9IF4 - chains C and D of the 28 polymer chains in the assembly; structure by electron microscopy, 3.09 A resolution.

Chain C (and D):
Protein: ATP-dependent Clp protease ATP-binding subunit ClpC1
From: Mycobacterium tuberculosis
Notes: chain D of this document is another copy of the same molecule, construct and numbering; everything in this record applies to it too
UniProt: P9WPC9 (CLPC1_MYCTU); residue numbers follow UniProt; this construct covers 168-825
Amino-acid sequence (658 residues; row label = number of the first residue in the row):
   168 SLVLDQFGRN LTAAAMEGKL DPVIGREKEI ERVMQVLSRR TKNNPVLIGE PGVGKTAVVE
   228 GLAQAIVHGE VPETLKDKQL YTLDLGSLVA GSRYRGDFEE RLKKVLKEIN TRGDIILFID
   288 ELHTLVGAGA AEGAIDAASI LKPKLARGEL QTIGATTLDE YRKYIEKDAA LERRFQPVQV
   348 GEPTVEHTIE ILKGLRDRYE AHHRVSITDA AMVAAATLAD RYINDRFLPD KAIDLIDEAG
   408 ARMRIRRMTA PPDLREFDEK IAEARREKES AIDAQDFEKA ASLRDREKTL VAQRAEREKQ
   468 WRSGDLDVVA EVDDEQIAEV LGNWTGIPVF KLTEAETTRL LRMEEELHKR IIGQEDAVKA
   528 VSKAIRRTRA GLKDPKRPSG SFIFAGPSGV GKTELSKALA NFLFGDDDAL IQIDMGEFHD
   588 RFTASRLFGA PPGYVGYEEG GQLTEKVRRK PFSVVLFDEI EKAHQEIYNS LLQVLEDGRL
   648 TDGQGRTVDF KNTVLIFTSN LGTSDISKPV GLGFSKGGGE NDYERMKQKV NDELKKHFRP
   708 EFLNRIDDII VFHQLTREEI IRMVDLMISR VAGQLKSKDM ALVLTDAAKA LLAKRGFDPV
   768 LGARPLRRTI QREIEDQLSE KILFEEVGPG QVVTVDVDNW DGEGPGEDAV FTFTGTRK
Unresolved in the structure: 299-300, 415-476, 671-677, 684-687, 810-811 (chain D: 298-301, 415-476, 673-677, 684-687, 810-811, 825)
Swiss-Prot annotation at these positions:
  - binding site (ATP): Gly216 to Thr223, Gly553 to Thr560
Residues lining bound ligands:
  - ATP (adenosine-5'-triphosphate), molecule 1: Asp188, Pro189, Val190, Ile191, Arg193, Pro218, Gly219, Val220, Gly221, Lys222, Thr223, Ala224, Thr324, Ile358, Leu362, Pro396, Asp397, Ile400
  - ATP, molecule 2: Ala337, Arg340, Arg341
  - ATP, molecule 3: Arg517, Ile518, Ile519, Gln521, Pro554, Ser555, Gly556, Val557, Gly558, Lys559, Thr560, Glu561, Glu626, Asn667, Leu722, Met730, Leu733, Met734, Ala770, Arg771, Arg774

Chain C / chain D interface:
Pairs across the interface (139):
  Arg199(C) - Glu405(D)  salt bridge
  Met201(C) - Ile412(D)
  Gln202(C) - Glu405(D)  hydrogen bond
  Gln202(C) - Ala408(D)
  Gln202(C) - Arg409(D)
  Gln202(C) - Ile412(D)
  Val203(C) - Glu405(D)
  Ser205(C) - His370(D)
  Ser205(C) - Arg411(D)  hydrogen bond (backbone-side chain)
  Ser205(C) - Ile412(D)
  Arg206(C) - Asp401(D)  salt bridge
  Arg206(C) - Asp404(D)  salt bridge
  Arg206(C) - Glu405(D)
  Arg207(C) - Asp188(D)  salt bridge
  Arg207(C) - Arg365(D)
  Arg207(C) - Tyr366(D)  hydrogen bond
  Arg207(C) - His369(D)
  Arg207(C) - His370(D)
  Arg207(C) - Asp404(D)  hydrogen bond (backbone-side chain)
  Thr208(C) - Tyr366(D)  hydrogen bond
  Thr208(C) - Asp404(D)  hydrogen bond (backbone-side chain)
  Lys209(C) - Asp397(D)  salt bridge
  Lys209(C) - Asp401(D)  salt bridge
  Tyr261(C) - Arg260(D)
  Arg262(C) - Ser259(D)  hydrogen bond
  Arg262(C) - Arg260(D)
  Arg262(C) - Tyr261(D)  hydrogen bond (side chain-backbone)
  Arg262(C) - Arg262(D)  hydrogen bond (side chain-backbone)
  Arg262(C) - Phe265(D)
  Arg262(C) - Gly296(D)  hydrogen bond (side chain-backbone)
  Gly263(C) - Val256(D)
  Gly263(C) - Ala257(D)
  Gly263(C) - Gly258(D)  hydrogen bond (backbone-backbone)
  Asp264(C) - Arg260(D)  salt bridge
  Glu266(C) - Val256(D)
  Glu266(C) - Ala257(D)
  Glu267(C) - Ala257(D)
  Lys270(C) - Gly253(D)
  Lys270(C) - Ser254(D)
  Ala301(C) - Thr291(D)
  Ala301(C) - Tyr331(D)
  Ile302(C) - Leu252(D)
  Ile302(C) - Gly253(D)
  Ser306(C) - Thr291(D)
  Arg314(C) - Arg176(D)
  Leu325(C) - Arg616(D)
  Arg329(C) - Glu605(D)  hydrogen bond (side chain-backbone)
  Arg329(C) - Glu606(D)  salt bridge
  Arg329(C) - Glu612(D)
  Arg329(C) - Arg615(D)
  Glu333(C) - Arg615(D)  salt bridge
  Lys334(C) - Gln651(D)
  Asp335(C) - Glu327(D)
  Ala336(C) - Pro218(D)  hydrophobic
  Ala337(C) - Glu327(D)
  Glu339(C) - Arg393(D)  salt bridge
  Arg340(C) - Pro218(D)
  Arg340(C) - Gly219(D)
  Arg340(C) - Arg393(D)
  Arg340(C) - Asp397(D)  salt bridge
  Phe342(C) - Arg393(D)  hydrogen bond (backbone-side chain)
  Gln343(C) - Arg393(D)  hydrogen bond
  Gln343(C) - Asp401(D)
  Gln343(C) - Glu405(D)
  Gln343(C) - Trp491(D)
  Pro344(C) - Arg393(D)
  Leu499(C) - Leu790(D)  hydrophobic
  Thr504(C) - Leu790(D)
  Leu508(C) - Leu790(D)
  Lys530(C) - Asp783(D)
  Arg533(C) - Glu787(D)  salt bridge
  Arg533(C) - Leu790(D)
  Arg534(C) - Gln778(D)  hydrogen bond
  Arg534(C) - Glu782(D)
  Arg534(C) - Asp783(D)  salt bridge
  Arg534(C) - Ser786(D)
  Ala537(C) - Lys745(D)  hydrogen bond (backbone-side chain)
  Ala537(C) - Ser786(D)
  Gly538(C) - Gln741(D)
  Leu539(C) - Arg737(D)
  Leu539(C) - Gln741(D)  hydrogen bond (backbone-side chain)
  Leu539(C) - Glu782(D)
  Leu539(C) - Leu785(D)  hydrophobic
  Leu539(C) - Ser786(D)
  Lys540(C) - Arg737(D)
  Lys540(C) - Gln741(D)  hydrogen bond (backbone-side chain)
  Asp541(C) - Arg737(D)  salt bridge
  Arg544(C) - Arg774(D)
  Arg588(C) - Asp587(D)  salt bridge
  Phe595(C) - Glu584(D)
  Pro598(C) - Phe589(D)
  Pro598(C) - Thr590(D)
  Pro598(C) - Ser592(D)
  Pro599(C) - Ser592(D)  hydrogen bond (backbone-side chain)
  Pro599(C) - Arg593(D)
  Pro599(C) - Ala597(D)
  Pro599(C) - Val602(D)
  Gly600(C) - Ala597(D)
  Gly600(C) - Tyr601(D)
  Gly600(C) - Val602(D)  hydrogen bond (backbone-backbone)
  Tyr601(C) - Phe589(D)
  Tyr601(C) - Val602(D)
  Tyr604(C) - Gly603(D)
  Tyr604(C) - Glu606(D)
  Glu605(C) - Val602(D)
  Glu633(C) - His586(D)
  Asn636(C) - Gly583(D)
  Asn636(C) - His586(D)
  Asn636(C) - Lys629(D)
  Ser637(C) - Gly583(D)
  Leu639(C) - Glu626(D)
  Leu639(C) - Lys629(D)
  Gln640(C) - Asp581(D)
  Gln640(C) - Glu584(D)  hydrogen bond
  Glu643(C) - Arg771(D)  salt bridge
  Glu643(C) - Arg774(D)  salt bridge
  Asp644(C) - Lys564(D)  salt bridge
  Asp644(C) - Gln579(D)  hydrogen bond
  Arg646(C) - Asp581(D)  salt bridge
  Leu647(C) - Glu584(D)
  Thr648(C) - Glu584(D)
  Thr648(C) - Arg593(D)
  Asp649(C) - Arg593(D)  hydrogen bond (backbone-side chain)
  Gly650(C) - Arg593(D)
  Gly650(C) - Gln609(D)  hydrogen bond (backbone-side chain)
  Gln651(C) - Gln609(D)
  Gly652(C) - Gln609(D)
  Arg706(C) - Ser671(D)  hydrogen bond
  Pro707(C) - Ser671(D)
  Glu708(C) - Lys629(D)  salt bridge
  Glu708(C) - Asn667(D)  hydrogen bond
  Asn711(C) - Leu768(D)  hydrogen bond (side chain-backbone)
  Asn711(C) - Arg771(D)
  Asn711(C) - Arg775(D)  hydrogen bond (backbone-side chain)
  Arg712(C) - Glu626(D)  salt bridge
  Arg712(C) - Arg771(D)
  Ile713(C) - Arg775(D)  hydrogen bond (backbone-side chain)
  Asp714(C) - Arg775(D)
  Asp714(C) - Gln778(D)
Interface residues without a listed pair, chain C (82 interface residues in all): Pro239, Lys309, Asp326, Arg341, Gln346, Leu507, Pro542, Phe589, Ser592
Interface residues without a listed pair, chain D (89 interface residues in all): Lys186, Leu187, Glu227, Asp251, Asp264, Glu266, Glu288, Lys330, Asn490, Ser555, Gly607, Glu628, Arg653, Leu742, Ile789, Phe791

In short:
Chain C and chain D form an interface of 82 and 89 residues respectively; the contacts include 29 hydrogen
bonds and 21 salt bridges. Polar pairs include Arg199(C)-Glu405(D), Arg206(C)-Asp401(D) and
Arg206(C)-Asp404(D). Bound to chain C: 3 copies of ATP.
Both chains are ATP-dependent Clp protease ATP-binding subunit ClpC1 (Mycobacterium tuberculosis). Entry 9IF4
(Structure of the Mycobacterium Tuberculosis ClpC1P1P2 complex bound to the activator Bz-Leu-Leu) was
determined by electron microscopy.
